Entry 2OLZ (X-ray diffraction, 1.70 A resolution); this record covers chains H and J of the 12 polymer chains in the assembly.

== Chain H (and J) ==
Protein: Insulin B
Source organism: Homo sapiens
Notes: chain J of this document is another copy of the same molecule, construct and numbering; everything in this record applies to it too
Reference sequence: P01308 (INS_HUMAN); residues 1-30 here correspond to UniProt positions 25-54 (UniProt number = residue number + 24)
Amino-acid sequence (30 residues; row label = number of the first residue in the row):
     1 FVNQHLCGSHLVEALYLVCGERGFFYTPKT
Disordered / not traced: 30
Bound ions: Zn2+: His-10 (together with thiocyanate ion) (shared with His-10(J) of chain J; 1 residue of chain L)
Residues lining bound ligands:
  - resorcinol (RCO), molecule 1: Val-2, His-5, Leu-6
  - resorcinol (RCO), molecule 2: Cys-7, His-10, Leu-11, Ala-14

== Interface between chain H and chain J ==
Pairs across the interface (8):
  Phe-1(H) with Asn-3(J)
  Asn-3(H) with Phe-1(J); Asn-3(J), hydrogen bond
  Cys-7(H) with Val-2(J), hydrophobic; Leu-6(J), hydrophobic
  His-10(H) with Leu-6(J); Ser-9(J); His-10(J), hydrogen bond
Also at the interface, not in a pair above, chain H (5 interface residues in all): Leu-6

== In short ==
5 residues of chain H and 6 residues of chain J are in contact; the contacts include 2 hydrogen bonds. Polar
contacts include Asn-3(H)/Asn-3(J) and His-10(H)/His-10(J). Bound to chain H: resorcinol.
Both chains are Insulin B (Homo sapiens). Entry 2OLZ (Structure of human insulin in presence of thiocyanate at
pH 7.0) was determined by X-ray diffraction together with 2OLY, 2OM0 and 2OM1 from the same study.
